PDB entry 6C17 | X-ray diffraction, 1.10 A resolution | chain A

== Chain A ==
Name: Steroid Delta-isomerase
From: Pseudomonas putida
Notes: EC 5.3.3.1
UniProt: P07445 (SDIS_PSEPU); residues 1-131 here = UniProt positions 1-131
Chain sequence (131 residues; each row starts with the number of its first residue):
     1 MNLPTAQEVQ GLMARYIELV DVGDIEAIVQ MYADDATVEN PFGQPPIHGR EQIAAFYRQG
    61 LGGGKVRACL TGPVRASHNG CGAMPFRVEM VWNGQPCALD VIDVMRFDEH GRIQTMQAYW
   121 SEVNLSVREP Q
Unresolved in the structure: 128-131
Sequence notes: engineered mutation N40 (Asp in P07445)
Swiss-Prot annotation at these positions:
  - active site: Y16 (Proton donor)
  - binding site (substrate): D103
  - mutagenesis: Y16 (Y16F: Reduces activity 2000-fold. Reduces activity 10000-fold; when associated with E-103; N-103 or L-103; Y16S: Reduces activity 20-fold), Y32 (Y32S: Reduces activity 4-fold), Y57 (Y57S: Reduces activity 100-fold), W92 (W92A: Slightly reduces activity. Reduces protein stability), D103 (D103A/L: Reduces activity 100-fold. Reduces activity 10000-fold; when associated with F-16; D103E: Slightly reduces activity. Reduces activity 10000-fold; when associated with F-16 ...), L125 (L125A: Slightly reduces activity and reduces protein stability; when associated with A-127), V127 (V127A: Slightly reduces activity and reduces protein stability; when associated with A-125)
Residues lining bound ligands: 3,4-dinitrophenol (DNX): Y16, V20, N40, F56, Y57, L61, F86, V88, L99, V101, D103, M116, A118, W120
From the paper describing this entry:
  - binding site for 3,4-dinitrophenol: Y16, D103
  - contacts within the chain: Y16-Y57 (hydrogen bond), Y32-Y57 (hydrogen bond)
  - catalytic residues: Y16, D103 (citing earlier work)
  - mutagenesis - D40N: increased binding to phenolate (citing earlier work)

== In short ==
Ligands of chain A: 3,4-dinitrophenol. UniProt lists active-site residue Y16, substrate-binding residue D103
and 7 mutagenesis sites. The paper reports catalytic residues Y16 and D103; D40N increases binding to
phenolate.
Chain A is Steroid Delta-isomerase (Pseudomonas putida); the structure, Crystal Structure of Ketosteroid
Isomerase D40N mutant from Pseudomonas Putida (pKSI) bound to 3,4-dinitrophenol, was determined by X-ray
diffraction (same publication as 6C1J and 6C1X).
